Entry 8OUE (electron microscopy, 2.70 A resolution); this record covers chains C and J of the 10 polymer chains in the assembly.

[Chain C]
Protein: H/ACA ribonucleoprotein complex subunit DKC1
From: Homo sapiens
Notes: EC 5.4.99.-
UniProtKB: O60832 (DKC1_HUMAN); residue numbers follow UniProt; this construct covers 1-514
Sequence (514 residues; each row starts with the number of its first residue):
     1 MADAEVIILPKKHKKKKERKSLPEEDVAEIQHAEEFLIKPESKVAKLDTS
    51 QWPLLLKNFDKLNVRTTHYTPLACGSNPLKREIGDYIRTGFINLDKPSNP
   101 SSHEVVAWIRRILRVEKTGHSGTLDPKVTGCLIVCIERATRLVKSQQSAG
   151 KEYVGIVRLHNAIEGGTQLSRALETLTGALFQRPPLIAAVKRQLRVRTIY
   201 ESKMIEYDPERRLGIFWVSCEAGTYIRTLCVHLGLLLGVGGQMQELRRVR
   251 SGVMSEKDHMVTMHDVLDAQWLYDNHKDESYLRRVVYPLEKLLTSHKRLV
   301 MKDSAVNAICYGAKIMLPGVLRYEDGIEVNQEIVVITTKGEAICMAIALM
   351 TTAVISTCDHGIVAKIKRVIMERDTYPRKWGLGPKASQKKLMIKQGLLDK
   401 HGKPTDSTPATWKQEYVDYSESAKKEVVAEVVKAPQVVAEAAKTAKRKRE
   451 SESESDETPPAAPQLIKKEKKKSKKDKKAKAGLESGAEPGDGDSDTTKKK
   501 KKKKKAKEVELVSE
Disordered / not traced: 1-22, 187-191, 422-514
Curated features (UniProtKB/Swiss-Prot):
  - region: Ala2 to Ser21 (Nucleolar localization)
  - active site: Asp125 (Nucleophile)
  - modified residue: Ala2 (N-acetylalanine), Ser21 (Phosphoserine), Ser387 (Phosphoserine), Ser451 (Phosphoserine), Ser453 (Phosphoserine), Ser455 (Phosphoserine), Thr458 (Phosphothreonine), Ser485 (Phosphoserine), Ser494 (Phosphoserine), Ser513 (Phosphoserine)
  - cross-link (Glycyl lysine isopeptide (Lys-Gly)): Lys20 (interchain with G-Cter in SUMO2), Lys39 (interchain with G-Cter in SUMO2), Lys43 (interchain with G-Cter in SUMO2), Lys191 (interchain with G-Cter in SUMO2), Lys394 (interchain with G-Cter in SUMO2), Lys413 (interchain with G-Cter in SUMO1), Lys424 (interchain with G-Cter in SUMO2), Lys433 (interchain with G-Cter in SUMO2), Lys467 (interchain with G-Cter in SUMO2)
  - natural variant: Ala2 (A2V: In DKCX), Phe36 (F36V: In DKCX), Leu37 (deletion: In DKCX), Ile38 (I38T: In HHS), Lys39 (K39E: In DKCX), Pro40 (P40R: In DKCX), Glu41 (E41K: In DKCX), Thr49 (T49M: In HHS), Leu54 (L54V: In DKCX), Leu56 (L56S: In DKCX), Arg65 (R65T: In DKCX), Thr66 (T66A: In DKCX), 10 further natural variant entries in UniProt
  - mutagenesis: Ala353 (A353R: Increases interaction with SHQ1)
From the paper describing this entry:
  - self-association interface (contacts with another copy of this molecule); pairs are residue here / residue on that copy: Asp26-Lys43 (salt bridge), Val27, Ile30, Phe36
  - binding site for Human telomerase RNA: Ser42, His68
  - disease-associated variants - Q31E, Q31K, H68Q, H68R, H68Y (citing earlier work)
  - catalytic residues: Asp125 (citing earlier work)
  - disease-associated variants - F36V (proposed by the authors, not directly observed)
  - mutagenesis - T66A/T67A/H68A, H68A: decreased binding to Human telomerase RNA

[Chain J]
Protein: H/ACA ribonucleoprotein complex subunit 3
From: Homo sapiens
UniProtKB: Q9NPE3 (NOP10_HUMAN); residues 1-64 here = UniProt positions 1-64
Sequence (64 residues; row label = number of the first residue in the row):
     1 MFLQYYLNEQGDRVYTLKKFDPMGQQTCSAHPARFSPDDKYSRHRITIKK
    51 RFKVLMTQQPRPVL
Curated features (UniProtKB/Swiss-Prot):
  - natural variant: Tyr6 (Y6C: In PFBMFT9; uncertain significance), Thr16 (T16M: In CHINE2), Arg34 (R34W: In DKCB1)

[How chain C and chain J interact]
Contacting residue pairs - 9 pairs, chain C then chain J:
  Glu24(C) with Val63(J)
  Glu25(C) with Pro60(J)
  Ala28(C) with Arg61(J); Pro62(J)
  Glu29(C) with Arg61(J), salt bridge
  Gln31(C) with Val63(J); Leu64(J), hydrogen bond (side chain-backbone)
  His32(C) with Arg61(J); Pro62(J)
Interface residues without a listed pair, chain J (6 interface residues in all): Gln59
Interface features reported in the paper:
  - interface residues, chain C: Gln31(C)

[In short]
The chain C/chain J interface involves 6 residues from each chain, with 1 hydrogen bond and 1 salt bridge.
Polar contacts include Glu29(C)-Arg61(J) and Gln31(C)-Leu64(J). From the paper: the catalytic residue
Asp125(C); T66A/T67A/H68A and H68A of chain C reduce binding to Human telomerase RNA.
Here chain C is H/ACA ribonucleoprotein complex subunit DKC1 and chain J is H/ACA ribonucleoprotein complex
subunit 3, both from Homo sapiens. Entry 8OUE (The H/ACA RNP lobe of human telomerase with the dyskerin thumb
loop in a semi-closed conformation) was determined by electron microscopy, deposited together with 8OUF.
